6V0Y - chains B and C of the 5 polymer chains in the assembly; structure by X-ray diffraction, 2.70 A resolution.

# Chain B
Protein: HLA class II histocompatibility antigen, DRB1-4 beta chain
Source organism: Homo sapiens
UniProt: P13760 (2B14_HUMAN); residues 1-190 here correspond to UniProt positions 30-219 (UniProt number = residue number + 29)
Sequence (198 residues; each row starts with the number of its first residue):
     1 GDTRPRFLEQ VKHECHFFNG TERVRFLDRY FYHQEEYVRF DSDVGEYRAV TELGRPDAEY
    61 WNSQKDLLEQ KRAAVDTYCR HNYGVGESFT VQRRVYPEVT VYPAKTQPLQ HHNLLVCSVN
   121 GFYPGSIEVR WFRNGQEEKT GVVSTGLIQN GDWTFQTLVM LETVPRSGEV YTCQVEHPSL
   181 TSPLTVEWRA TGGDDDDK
Unresolved in the structure: 1, 105-112, 189-198
Sequence notes: expression tag (191-198)
Cystine bridges: Cys15-Cys79, Cys117-Cys173
Covalent attachments: N-acetylglucosamine (NAG) linked to Asn19

# Chain C
Protein: Fibrinogen beta 72,74cit69-81
Sequence (13 residues; row label = number of the first residue in the row):
    69 GGYRARPAKA AAT
Modified residues: Arg72 (citrulline; CIR); Arg74 (citrulline; CIR)

# Chain B / chain C interface
Residue-residue contacts - 25 pairs, chain B then chain C:
  His13(B) - Arg74(C)
  Tyr30(B) - Ala76(C)
  Tyr30(B) - Lys77(C)  hydrogen bond (side chain-backbone)
  Pro56(B) - Ala80(C)
  Asp57(B) - Ala79(C)
  Asp57(B) - Ala80(C)  hydrogen bond (side chain-backbone)
  Tyr60(B) - Ala80(C)  hydrophobic
  Trp61(B) - Lys77(C)
  Trp61(B) - Ala78(C)  hydrogen bond (side chain-backbone)
  Gln64(B) - Lys77(C)  hydrogen bond
  Leu67(B) - Lys77(C)
  Gln70(B) - Arg74(C)
  Lys71(B) - Arg74(C)
  Ala74(B) - Arg74(C)
  Thr77(B) - Arg72(C)
  Thr77(B) - Arg74(C)
  Tyr78(B) - Arg72(C)
  Tyr78(B) - Arg74(C)
  His81(B) - Gly70(C)  hydrogen bond (side chain-backbone)
  Asn82(B) - Tyr71(C)
  Asn82(B) - Arg72(C)  hydrogen bond (side chain-backbone)
  Val85(B) - Gly69(C)
  Val85(B) - Gly70(C)
  Val85(B) - Tyr71(C)  hydrophobic
  Gly86(B) - Tyr71(C)
Other interface residues (no listed pair), chain B (21 interface residues in all): Phe26, Asp28, Tyr47, Phe89
Other interface residues (no listed pair), chain C (11 interface residues in all): Pro75

# Summary
Chain B and chain C form an interface of 21 and 11 residues respectively, with 6 hydrogen bonds. Polar
contacts include Tyr30(B)-Lys77(C), Asp57(B)-Ala80(C) and Trp61(B)-Ala78(C). N-acetylglucosamine is covalently
linked to Asn19(B).
Chain B is HLA class II histocompatibility antigen, DRB1-4 beta chain (Homo sapiens) and chain C is Fibrinogen
beta 72,74cit69-81; the structure, immune receptor complex, was determined by X-ray diffraction, deposited
together with 6V13, 6V15, 6V18, 6V19 and 6V1A.
